7PPC - chains B and E of the 6 polymer chains in the assembly; structure by X-ray diffraction, 3.60 A resolution.

[Chain B]
Name: Bone morphogenetic protein 10
Organism: Homo sapiens
UniProt: O95393 (BMP10_HUMAN); residue numbers follow UniProt; this construct covers 317-424
Chain sequence (108 residues; each row starts with the number of its first residue):
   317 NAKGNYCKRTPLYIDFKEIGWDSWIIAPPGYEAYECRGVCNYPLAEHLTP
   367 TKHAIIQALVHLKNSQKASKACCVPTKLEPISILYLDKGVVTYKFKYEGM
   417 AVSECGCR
Disordered / not traced: 317-320
Cystine bridges: Cys323-Cys389, Cys352-Cys421, Cys356-Cys423
From the paper describing this entry:
  - specificity-determining residues: Phe411 (citing earlier work)

[Chain E]
Name: Serine/threonine-protein kinase receptor R3
Organism: Homo sapiens
Notes: EC 2.7.11.30
UniProt: P37023 (ACVL1_HUMAN); residues 22-118 here = UniProt positions 22-118
Chain sequence (97 residues; each row starts with the number of its first residue):
    22 DPVKPSRGPLVTCTCESPHCKGPTCRGAWCTVVLVREEGRHPQEHRGCGN
    72 LHRELCRGRPTEFVNHYCCDSHLCNHNVSLVLEATQPPSEQPGTDGQ
Disordered / not traced: 22-28, 106-118
Cystine bridges: Cys34-Cys51, Cys36-Cys41, Cys46-Cys69, Cys77-Cys89, Cys90-Cys95

[How chain B and chain E interact]
Pairs across the interface (17):
  Lys333(B) - Arg80(E)
  Glu334(B) - Phe84(E)
  Ile335(B) - Thr82(E)
  Ile335(B) - Phe84(E)  hydrophobic
  Gly336(B) - Gly79(E)
  Gly336(B) - Arg80(E)  hydrogen bond (backbone-backbone)
  Gly336(B) - Thr82(E)
  Trp337(B) - Leu76(E)  hydrophobic
  Asp338(B) - Arg80(E)  salt bridge
  Ser339(B) - Arg78(E)
  Ser339(B) - Arg80(E)
  Trp340(B) - Glu75(E)
  Trp340(B) - Arg78(E)
  Leu402(B) - Arg78(E)  hydrogen bond (backbone-side chain)
  Asp403(B) - Arg78(E)  salt bridge
  Lys404(B) - Arg78(E)
  Tyr413(B) - Glu75(E)

[Overview]
The interface between chain B and chain E involves 12 residues on one side and 7 on the other; the contacts
include 2 hydrogen bonds and 2 salt bridges. Among the polar pairs are Asp338(B)-Arg80(E), Asp403(B)-Arg78(E)
and Leu402(B)-Arg78(E). From the paper: the specificity determinant Phe411(B).
Here chain B is Bone morphogenetic protein 10 and chain E is Serine/threonine-protein kinase receptor R3, both
from Homo sapiens. Entry 7PPC (Ternary signalling complex of BMP10 bound to ALK1 and BMPRII) was determined by
X-ray diffraction (same publication as 7POI, 7POJ, 7PPA and 7PPB).
